7YES - chains B and D of the 5 polymer chains in the assembly; structure by electron microscopy, 3.40 A resolution.

[Chain B (and D)]
Protein: VP35 of EBOV L-VP35 complex
Organism: Ebola virus
Notes: chain D of this document is another copy of the same molecule, construct and numbering; everything in this record applies to it too
Reference sequence: A0A1C4HDK9 (A0A1C4HDK9_9MONO); residues 1-340 here = UniProt positions 1-340
Sequence (340 residues; numbered 1 to 340; the number before each row is that of its first residue):
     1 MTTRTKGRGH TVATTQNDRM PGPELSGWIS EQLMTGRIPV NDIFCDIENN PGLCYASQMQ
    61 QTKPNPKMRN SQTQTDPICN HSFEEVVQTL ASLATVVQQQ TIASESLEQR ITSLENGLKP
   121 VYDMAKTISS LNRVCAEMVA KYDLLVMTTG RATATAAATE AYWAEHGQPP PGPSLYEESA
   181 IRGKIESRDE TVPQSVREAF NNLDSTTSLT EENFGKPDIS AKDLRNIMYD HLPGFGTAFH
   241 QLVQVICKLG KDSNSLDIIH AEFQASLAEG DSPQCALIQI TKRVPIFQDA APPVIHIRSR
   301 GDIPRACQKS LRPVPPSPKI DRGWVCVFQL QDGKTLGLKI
Disordered / not traced: 1-80 (chain D: 1-81, 150-340)

[Interface between chain B and chain D]
Pairs across the interface (16; chain B residue first):
  Y142(B) - M138(D)  hydrophobic
  Y142(B) - Y142(D)
  T155(B) - L144(D)
  A156(B) - L144(D)  hydrogen bond (backbone-backbone)
  A156(B) - L145(D)  hydrogen bond (backbone-backbone)
  A156(B) - M147(D)  hydrophobic
  T159(B) - M147(D)
  L175(B) - V146(D)
  Y176(B) - V146(D)
  Y176(B) - M147(D)  hydrophobic
  E177(B) - Y142(D)  hydrogen bond
  E177(B) - V146(D)
  E177(B) - T148(D)
  A180(B) - T148(D)
  A180(B) - T149(D)
  K184(B) - M147(D)
Also at the interface, not in a pair above, chain B (10 interface residues in all): Q100
Also at the interface, not in a pair above, chain D (9 interface residues in all): Q100

[Overview]
10 residues of chain B face 9 of chain D across their interface, with 3 hydrogen bonds. Polar contacts include
E177(B)-Y142(D), A156(B)-L144(D) and A156(B)-L145(D).
Chain B and chain D are both VP35 of EBOV L-VP35 complex (Ebola virus); the structure, The structure of EBOV
L-VP35-RNA complex (state2), was determined by electron microscopy, deposited together with 7YER and 7YET.
